6RVB - chains A and B; structure by X-ray diffraction, 2.90 A resolution.

== Chain A (and B) ==
Name: NADH oxidase
From: Thermus thermophilus
Notes: EC 1.6.-.-; chain B of this document is another copy of the same molecule, construct and numbering; everything in this record applies to it too
UniProt: Q72HK3 (Q72HK3_THET2); residues 1-443 here = UniProt positions 1-443
Amino-acid sequence (443 residues; row label = number of the first residue in the row):
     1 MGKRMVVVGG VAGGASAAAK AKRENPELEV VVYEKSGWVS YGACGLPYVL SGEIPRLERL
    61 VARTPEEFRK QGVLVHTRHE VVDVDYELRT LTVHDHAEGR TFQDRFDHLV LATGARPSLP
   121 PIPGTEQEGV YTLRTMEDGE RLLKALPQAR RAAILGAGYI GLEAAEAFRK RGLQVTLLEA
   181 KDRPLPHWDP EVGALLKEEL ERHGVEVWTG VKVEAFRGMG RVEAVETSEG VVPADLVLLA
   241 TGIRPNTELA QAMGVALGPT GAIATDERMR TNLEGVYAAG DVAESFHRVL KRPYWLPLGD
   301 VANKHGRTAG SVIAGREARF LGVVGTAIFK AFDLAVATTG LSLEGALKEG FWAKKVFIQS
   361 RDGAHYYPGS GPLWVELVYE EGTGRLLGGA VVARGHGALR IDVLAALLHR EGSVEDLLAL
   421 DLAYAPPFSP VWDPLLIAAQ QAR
Covalently attached groups: coenzyme A (COA) linked to Cys44
Ligand contacts:
  - coenzyme A (COA), molecule 1: Val11, Ala12, Ala15, Ser16, Ala19, Lys20, Arg23, Ser40, Tyr41, Gly42, Ala43, Ala62, Arg63, Phe68, Gly299, Asn303, Arg307
  - coenzyme A (COA), molecule 2: Ile358, Gln359, Ser360, Tyr424, Val431, Ile437, Gln441, Ala442
  - FAD (flavin-adenine dinucleotide), molecule 1: Val8, Gly9, Gly10, Val11, Ala12, Gly13, Gly14, Tyr33, Glu34, Lys35, Ser36, Tyr41, Ala43, Leu46, Pro47, His79, Glu80, Val81, Ala112, Thr113, Gly114, Ala115, Leu133, Arg134, Ile160, Glu163, Leu249, Ala279, Gly280, Asp281, Val282, Pro297, Leu298, Gly299, Asp300, Ala302, Ile328
  - FAD, molecule 2: Tyr424, Ala425, Pro426
  - NAD (nicotinamide-adenine-dinucleotide): Pro120, Arg134, Leu155, Gly156, Ala157, Gly158, Tyr159, Ile160, Glu163, Leu178, Glu179, Ala180, Pro186, His187, Val213, Ala240, Thr241, Gly242, Ile243, Pro297, Leu298, Ala327, Ile328, Phe329

== How chain A and chain B interact ==
Residue-residue contacts - 102 pairs, chain A then chain B:
  Cys44(A) - Tyr424(B)  hydrophobic
  Cys44(A) - Pro426(B)  hydrophobic
  Gly45(A) - Tyr366(B)
  Tyr48(A) - Tyr367(B)  hydrophobic
  Tyr48(A) - Pro427(B)
  Glu53(A) - Pro368(B)
  Ile54(A) - Tyr366(B)
  Ile54(A) - Pro368(B)
  Arg59(A) - Tyr366(B)
  Leu60(A) - Tyr366(B)  hydrophobic
  Val61(A) - His365(B)
  Gly299(A) - Val431(B)
  Asp300(A) - Asp421(B)
  Asp300(A) - Leu422(B)
  Asp300(A) - Tyr424(B)
  Asp300(A) - Val431(B)
  Asn303(A) - Val431(B)
  Asn303(A) - Trp432(B)
  Lys304(A) - Leu420(B)  hydrogen bond (side chain-backbone)
  Lys304(A) - Asp421(B)
  Lys304(A) - Trp432(B)
  Arg307(A) - Trp432(B)
  Arg307(A) - Gln441(B)
  Val323(A) - Asp421(B)
  Val324(A) - Asp421(B)  hydrogen bond (backbone-side chain)
  Gly325(A) - Asp421(B)  hydrogen bond (backbone-side chain)
  Thr326(A) - Asp421(B)  hydrogen bond (side chain-backbone)
  Thr326(A) - Leu422(B)
  Thr326(A) - Ala423(B)
  Ile328(A) - Ala423(B)  hydrophobic
  Ile328(A) - Tyr424(B)
  Ile328(A) - Ala425(B)
  Ile328(A) - Phe428(B)  hydrophobic
  Lys330(A) - Phe428(B)
  Ala335(A) - Phe428(B)  hydrophobic
  Asp362(A) - His396(B)
  His365(A) - Arg59(B)
  His365(A) - Val61(B)
  Tyr366(A) - Gly42(B)
  Tyr366(A) - Cys44(B)
  Tyr366(A) - Gly45(B)  hydrogen bond (side chain-backbone)
  Tyr366(A) - Ile54(B)
  Tyr366(A) - Arg59(B)
  Tyr366(A) - Leu60(B)  hydrophobic
  Tyr367(A) - Tyr48(B)  hydrophobic
  Tyr367(A) - Lys330(B)
  Pro368(A) - Ile54(B)
  Gly395(A) - His396(B)
  Gly395(A) - Phe428(B)
  His396(A) - Asp362(B)
  His396(A) - Gly395(B)
  His396(A) - His396(B)  hydrogen bond
  His396(A) - Phe428(B)
  Gly397(A) - Gly397(B)
  Leu399(A) - Arg400(B)
  Arg400(A) - Leu399(B)
  Ile401(A) - Ala423(B)  hydrophobic
  Asp402(A) - Val403(B)
  Asp402(A) - Leu422(B)
  Asp402(A) - Ala423(B)  hydrogen bond (side chain-backbone)
  Val403(A) - Asp402(B)
  Ala405(A) - Asp421(B)
  Ala406(A) - Leu420(B)  hydrophobic
  His409(A) - Ala419(B)  hydrogen bond (side chain-backbone)
  His409(A) - Leu420(B)
  Arg410(A) - Arg410(B)
  Ala419(A) - His409(B)  hydrogen bond (backbone-side chain)
  Leu420(A) - Lys304(B)  hydrogen bond (backbone-side chain)
  Leu420(A) - Ala406(B)  hydrophobic
  Leu420(A) - His409(B)
  Asp421(A) - Asp300(B)
  Asp421(A) - Val323(B)
  Asp421(A) - Val324(B)  hydrogen bond (side chain-backbone)
  Asp421(A) - Gly325(B)  hydrogen bond (side chain-backbone)
  Asp421(A) - Thr326(B)  hydrogen bond (backbone-side chain)
  Asp421(A) - Ala405(B)
  Leu422(A) - Asp300(B)
  Leu422(A) - Thr326(B)
  Leu422(A) - Asp402(B)
  Ala423(A) - Thr326(B)
  Ala423(A) - Ile328(B)  hydrophobic
  Ala423(A) - Ile401(B)  hydrophobic
  Ala423(A) - Asp402(B)  hydrogen bond (backbone-side chain)
  Tyr424(A) - Cys44(B)  hydrogen bond
  Tyr424(A) - Asp300(B)
  Tyr424(A) - Ile328(B)
  Ala425(A) - Ile328(B)
  Pro426(A) - Cys44(B)  hydrophobic
  Pro427(A) - Tyr48(B)
  Phe428(A) - Ile328(B)  hydrophobic
  Phe428(A) - Lys330(B)
  Phe428(A) - Ala335(B)  hydrophobic
  Phe428(A) - Gly395(B)
  Phe428(A) - His396(B)
  Val431(A) - Gly299(B)
  Val431(A) - Asp300(B)
  Val431(A) - Asn303(B)
  Trp432(A) - Asn303(B)
  Trp432(A) - Lys304(B)
  Trp432(A) - Arg307(B)
  Leu436(A) - Lys304(B)
  Gln441(A) - Arg307(B)  hydrogen bond
Other interface residues (no listed pair), chain A (56 interface residues in all): Gly42, Ala62, Leu296, Phe329, Asp433
Other interface residues (no listed pair), chain B (58 interface residues in all): Glu53, Ala62, Leu296, Leu321, Gly322, Phe329, Asp433, Leu436

== In short ==
56 residues of chain A and 58 residues of chain B are in contact, with 16 hydrogen bonds. Among the polar
pairs are Lys304(A)-Leu420(B), Val324(A)-Asp421(B) and Gly325(A)-Asp421(B). Ligands of chain A: flavin-adenine
dinucleotide, NAD and coenzyme A. Coenzyme A is covalently linked to Cys44(A).
Both chains are NADH oxidase (Thermus thermophilus). Entry 6RVB (NADH-dependent Coenzyme A Disulfide Reductase
soaked with NADH) was determined by X-ray diffraction, deposited together with 6RUZ and 6RVH.
